6MJQ - chains A and B of the 4 polymer chains in the assembly; structure by X-ray diffraction, 3.00 A resolution.

Chain A:
Protein: Antigen-presenting glycoprotein CD1d1
Source organism: Mus musculus
UniProt: A0A0R4J090 (A0A0R4J090_MOUSE); residues 1-279 here correspond to UniProt positions 19-297 (UniProt number = residue number + 18)
Chain sequence (285 residues; numbered 1 to 285; the number before each row is that of its first residue):
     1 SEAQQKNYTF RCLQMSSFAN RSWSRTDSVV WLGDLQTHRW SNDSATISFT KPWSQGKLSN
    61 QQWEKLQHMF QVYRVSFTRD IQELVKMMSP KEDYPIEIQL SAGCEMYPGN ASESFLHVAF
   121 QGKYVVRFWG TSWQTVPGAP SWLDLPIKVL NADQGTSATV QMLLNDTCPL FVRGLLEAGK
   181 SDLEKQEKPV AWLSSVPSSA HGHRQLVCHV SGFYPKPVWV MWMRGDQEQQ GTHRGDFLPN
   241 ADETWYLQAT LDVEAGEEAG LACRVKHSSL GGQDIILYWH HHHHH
Not modelled in the structure: 1-5, 280-285
Sequence notes: expression tag (280-285)
Disulfide bonds: Cys-104/Cys-168, Cys-208/Cys-263
Glycans and other covalent adducts: N-acetylglucosamine (NAG) linked to Asn-20, Asn-42; glycan linked to Asn-165
Residues lining bound ligands: JUD (N-{(2S,3S,4R)-3,4-dihydroxy-1-[(4-O-{[4-(trifluoromethyl)phenyl]methyl}-alpha-D-galactopyranosyl)oxy]octadecan-2-yl}hexacosanamide): Phe-10, Cys-12, Gln-14, Ser-28, Val-30, His-38, Trp-40, Ile-47, Trp-63, Leu-66, Met-69, Phe-70, Tyr-73, Ser-76, Phe-77, Asp-80, Ile-81, Leu-84, Val-85, Leu-100, Ala-102, Leu-116, Val-118, Phe-120, Trp-133, Trp-142, Leu-143, Pro-146, Leu-150, Asp-153, Gly-155, Thr-156, Ala-158, Thr-159, Val-160, Leu-163, Thr-167, Cys-168, Phe-171

Chain B:
Protein: Beta-2-microglobulin
Source organism: Mus musculus
UniProt: P01887 (B2MG_MOUSE); residues 1-99 here correspond to UniProt positions 21-119 (UniProt number = residue number + 20)
Chain sequence (99 residues; each row starts with the number of its first residue):
     1 IQKTPQIQVY SRHPPENGKP NILNCYVTQF HPPHIEIQML KNGKKIPKVE MSDMSFSKDW
    61 SFYILAHTEF TPTETDTYAC RVKHASMAEP KTVYWDRDM
Not modelled in the structure: 1-2
Disulfide bonds: Cys-25/Cys-80

How chain A and chain B interact:
Contacting residue pairs (54; chain A residue first):
  Leu-13(A) / Ser-55(B)
  Leu-13(A) / Phe-56(B)
  Gln-14(A) / Phe-56(B)
  Met-15(A) / Met-54(B)
  Met-15(A) / Phe-56(B)  hydrophobic
  Met-15(A) / Phe-62(B)  hydrophobic
  Val-29(A) / Asp-53(B)
  Val-29(A) / Met-54(B)
  Val-29(A) / Ser-55(B)
  Trp-31(A) / Ser-55(B)  hydrogen bond
  Trp-31(A) / Tyr-63(B)
  Gln-36(A) / Asp-53(B)  hydrogen bond
  Arg-39(A) / Asp-53(B)  salt bridge
  Glu-97(A) / Pro-33(B)
  Glu-97(A) / Phe-62(B)
  Gln-99(A) / Phe-56(B)
  Gln-99(A) / Trp-60(B)  hydrogen bond (side chain-backbone)
  Gln-99(A) / Phe-62(B)
  Leu-100(A) / Phe-56(B)
  Ser-101(A) / Trp-60(B)
  His-117(A) / Trp-60(B)
  Ala-119(A) / Trp-60(B)  hydrophobic
  Tyr-124(A) / Trp-60(B)
  Val-190(A) / Pro-14(B)  hydrophobic
  Trp-192(A) / Ser-11(B)
  Trp-192(A) / His-13(B)
  Trp-192(A) / Pro-14(B)  hydrophobic
  Trp-192(A) / Pro-15(B)
  Ser-194(A) / Asp-98(B)  hydrogen bond (side chain-backbone)
  Ser-195(A) / Asp-98(B)
  Val-196(A) / Asp-96(B)
  Val-196(A) / Asp-98(B)
  Val-196(A) / Met-99(B)  hydrophobic
  His-209(A) / Asp-98(B)
  His-209(A) / Met-99(B)
  Ser-211(A) / Arg-12(B)  hydrogen bond (side chain-backbone)
  Gly-212(A) / Arg-12(B)
  Leu-238(A) / Gln-8(B)
  Leu-238(A) / Tyr-10(B)
  Leu-238(A) / Tyr-26(B)  hydrophobic
  Pro-239(A) / Tyr-10(B)  hydrogen bond (backbone-side chain)
  Pro-239(A) / Tyr-26(B)  hydrophobic
  Pro-239(A) / Leu-65(B)
  Asn-240(A) / Tyr-10(B)
  Asn-240(A) / Arg-12(B)
  Asn-240(A) / Asn-24(B)  hydrogen bond
  Asn-240(A) / Leu-65(B)
  Ala-241(A) / Leu-65(B)
  Ala-241(A) / His-67(B)
  Asp-242(A) / Arg-12(B)  salt bridge
  Thr-244(A) / Arg-12(B)
  Tyr-246(A) / Tyr-10(B)
  Tyr-246(A) / Ser-11(B)
  Gln-248(A) / Met-99(B)
Also at the interface, not in a pair above, chain A (34 interface residues in all): Ser-17, Val-118, Gly-122, Val-207
Also at the interface, not in a pair above, chain B (23 interface residues in all): Arg-97

Summary:
34 residues of chain A face 23 of chain B across their interface; the contacts include 7 hydrogen bonds and 2
salt bridges. Polar contacts include Arg-39(A)/Asp-53(B), Asp-242(A)/Arg-12(B) and Trp-31(A)/Ser-55(B).
Ligands of chain A: compound JUD. Covalently linked N-acetylglucosamine: at Asn-20(A) and Asn-42(A).
Here chain A is Antigen-presenting glycoprotein CD1d1 and chain B is Beta-2-microglobulin, both from Mus
musculus. Entry 6MJQ (Crystal structure of the mCD1d/xxp (JJ295) /iNKTCR ternary complex) was determined by
X-ray diffraction together with 6MIV, 6MIY, 6MJ4, 6MJ6, 6MJA, 6MJI and 6MJJ from the same study.
